6R90 - chains A and J of the 12 polymer chains in the assembly; structure by electron microscopy, 4.50 A resolution (low resolution: residue-level contacts below are approximate; hydrogen-bond / salt-bridge calls are withheld).

[Chain A]
Molecule: Histone H3.1
Source organism: Homo sapiens
UniProtKB: P68431 (H31_HUMAN); residue numbers follow UniProt; this construct covers 1-136
Chain sequence (139 residues; row label = number of the first residue in the row; numbers below 1 keep their minus sign (Gly-2 is residue -2)):
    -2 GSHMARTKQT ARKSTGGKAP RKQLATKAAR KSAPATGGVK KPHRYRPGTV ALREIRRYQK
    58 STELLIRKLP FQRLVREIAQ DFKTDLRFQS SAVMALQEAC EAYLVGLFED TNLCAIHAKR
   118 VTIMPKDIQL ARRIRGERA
Not modelled in the structure: -2 to 38, 135-136
Construct notes: expression tag (-2 to 0)
Curated features (UniProtKB/Swiss-Prot):
  - modified residue: Arg3 (Asymmetric dimethylarginine), Thr4 (Phosphothreonine), Lys5 (Allysine), Gln6 (5-glutamyl dopamine), Thr7 (Phosphothreonine), Arg9 (Citrulline), Lys10 (N6,N6,N6-trimethyllysine), Ser11 (ADP-ribosylserine), Thr12 (Phosphothreonine), Lys15 (N6-(2-hydroxyisobutyryl)lysine), Arg18 (Asymmetric dimethylarginine), Lys19 (N6-(2-hydroxyisobutyryl)lysine), Lys24 (N6-(2-hydroxyisobutyryl)lysine), Arg27 (Citrulline), Lys28 (N6,N6,N6-trimethyllysine), Ser29 (ADP-ribosylserine), Lys37 (N6,N6,N6-trimethyllysine), Lys38 (N6-methyllysine), Tyr42 (Phosphotyrosine), Lys57 (N6,N6,N6-trimethyllysine) and 8 more in UniProt
  - lipidation: Lys19 (N6-decanoyllysine)
  - natural variant: Lys28 (K28M: In GLM), Lys37 (K37I: Found in pediatric undifferentiated soft tissue sarcoma samples; uncertain significance; K37M: Found in pediatric undifferentiated soft tissue sarcoma samples; uncertain significance)

[Chain J]
Molecule: Human alpha-satellite DNA (145-MER) with abasic sites at positions 93-94
Sequence (145 nucleotides; numbered 1 to 145; the number before each row is that of its first residue):
     1 ATCAATATCC ACCTGCAGAT TCTACCAAAA GTGTATTTGG AAACTGCTCC ATCAAAAGGC
    61 ATGTTCAGCT GAACCAGCTG AACATGCCTT TTXXTGGAGC AGTTTCCAAA TACACTTTTG
   121 GTAGAATCTG CAGGTGGATA TTGAT
Modified / non-standard residues: 3DR (1',2'-dideoxyribofuranose-5'-phosphate) at position 93; 3DR (1',2'-dideoxyribofuranose-5'-phosphate) at position 94

[Interface between chain A and chain J]
Contacting residue pairs - 19 pairs, chain A then chain J:
  His40(A) with DA5(J); DT6(J)
  Tyr42(A) with DT6(J); DA7(J); DA82(J); DC83(J)
  Gly45(A) with DA81(J); DA82(J)
  Thr46(A) with DA82(J)
  Val47(A) with DA82(J)
  Ala48(A) with DA82(J)
  Arg50(A) with DA7(J); DT8(J)
  Arg64(A) with DT90(J); DT91(J)
  Leu66(A) with DT90(J); DT91(J)
  Pro67(A) with DT90(J)
  Arg70(A) with DT90(J)
Also at the interface, not in a pair above, chain A (18 interface residues in all): Arg41, Arg43, Pro44, Lys57, Lys65, Arg84, Lys116
Also at the interface, not in a pair above, chain J (12 interface residues in all): DC9, DG71, DC100

[Summary]
The interface between chain A and chain J involves 18 residues on one side and 12 on the other.
Here chain A is Histone H3.1 (Homo sapiens) and chain J is Human alpha-satellite DNA (145-MER) with abasic
sites at positions 93-94. Entry 6R90 (Cryo-EM structure of NCP-THF2(+1)-UV-DDB class A) was determined by
electron microscopy together with 6R8Y, 6R8Z, 6R91, 6R92, 6R93 and 6R94 from the same study.
